Entry 1YRP (X-ray diffraction, 3.10 A resolution); this record covers chains A and B.

# Chain A (and B)
Protein: Death-associated protein kinase 3
From: Homo sapiens
Notes: EC 2.7.1.37; fragment: catalytic domain; chain B of this document is another copy of the same molecule, construct and numbering; everything in this record applies to it too
UniProtKB: O43293 (DAPK3_HUMAN); numbering as in UniProt (aligned over 1-277)
Amino-acid sequence (278 residues; each row starts with the number of its first residue; numbering starts at 0):
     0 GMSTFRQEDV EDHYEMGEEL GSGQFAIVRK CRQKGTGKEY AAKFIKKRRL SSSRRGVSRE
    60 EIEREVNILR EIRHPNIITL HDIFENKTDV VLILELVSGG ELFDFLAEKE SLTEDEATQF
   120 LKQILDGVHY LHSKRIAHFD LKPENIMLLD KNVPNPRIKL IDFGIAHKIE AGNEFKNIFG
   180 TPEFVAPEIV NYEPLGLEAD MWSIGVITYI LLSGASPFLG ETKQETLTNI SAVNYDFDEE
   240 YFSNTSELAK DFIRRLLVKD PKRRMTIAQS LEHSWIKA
Not modelled in the structure: 0-1
Sequence notes: expression tag (0)
Modified positions: T265 (phosphothreonine; TPO)
Swiss-Prot annotation at these positions:
  - active site: D139 (Proton acceptor)
  - binding site (ATP): L19 to V27, K42
  - binding site (pyridone 6): E94, V96
  - modified residue: S50 (Phosphoserine), T180 (Phosphothreonine), T225 (Phosphothreonine), T265 (Phosphothreonine)
From the paper describing this entry:
  - self-association interface (contacts with another copy of this molecule): R53, S57, E60, E182

# Chain A / chain B interface
Residue-residue contacts (64; chain A residue first):
  Q23(A) - Q23(B)
  R47(A) - L218(B)
  L49(A) - F102(B)  hydrophobic
  S50(A) - L218(B)
  S51(A) - G213(B)  hydrogen bond (side chain-backbone)
  S51(A) - A214(B)
  S51(A) - S215(B)
  S51(A) - L218(B)
  S52(A) - E182(B)
  S52(A) - L218(B)
  R53(A) - F102(B)
  R53(A) - E143(B)  salt bridge
  R53(A) - T180(B)
  R53(A) - E182(B)  salt bridge
  R53(A) - F183(B)
  R54(A) - E100(B)  salt bridge
  R54(A) - E143(B)
  S57(A) - E220(B)  hydrogen bond (side chain-backbone)
  E59(A) - E220(B)
  E59(A) - T221(B)
  E60(A) - T221(B)
  E60(A) - K222(B)  hydrogen bond (side chain-backbone)
  E100(A) - R54(B)  salt bridge
  F102(A) - L49(B)  hydrophobic
  F102(A) - R53(B)
  E143(A) - R53(B)  salt bridge
  E173(A) - Q223(B)
  F174(A) - Q223(B)
  K175(A) - Q223(B)
  N176(A) - Q223(B)
  N176(A) - L226(B)
  I177(A) - I177(B)  hydrophobic
  I177(A) - V189(B)
  I177(A) - L226(B)
  T180(A) - R53(B)
  E182(A) - S52(B)
  E182(A) - R53(B)  salt bridge
  F183(A) - R53(B)
  V189(A) - I177(B)
  V189(A) - Y191(B)
  N190(A) - N190(B)
  N190(A) - Y191(B)
  Y191(A) - V189(B)
  Y191(A) - N190(B)
  Y191(A) - L226(B)
  Y191(A) - T227(B)
  G213(A) - S51(B)
  L218(A) - R47(B)
  L218(A) - S50(B)
  L218(A) - S51(B)
  L218(A) - S52(B)
  E220(A) - S57(B)  hydrogen bond (backbone-side chain)
  E220(A) - E59(B)
  T221(A) - E59(B)
  T221(A) - E60(B)
  K222(A) - E60(B)  hydrogen bond (backbone-side chain)
  Q223(A) - E173(B)
  Q223(A) - F174(B)
  Q223(A) - K175(B)
  Q223(A) - N176(B)
  L226(A) - N176(B)
  L226(A) - I177(B)
  L226(A) - Y191(B)
  T227(A) - Y191(B)
Interface residues without a listed pair, chain A (38 interface residues in all): H166, I188, A214, S215, S230
Interface residues without a listed pair, chain B (37 interface residues in all): I188, S230

# Overview
38 residues of chain A and 37 residues of chain B are in contact, with 5 hydrogen bonds and 6 salt bridges.
Polar pairs include R53(A)-E143(B), R53(A)-E182(B) and R54(A)-E100(B). The paper reports a self-association
interface involving R53(A), S57(A) and E60(A) among others.
Chain A and chain B are both Death-associated protein kinase 3 (Homo sapiens); the structure, Catalytic domain
of human ZIP kinase phosphorylated at Thr265, was determined by X-ray diffraction together with 2XZS and 2A2A
from the same study.
